Entry 5DAX (X-ray diffraction, 1.70 A resolution); this record covers chain A.

[Chain A]
Name: Phytanoyl-CoA dioxygenase family protein (AFU_orthologue AFUA_8G00230)
From: Aspergillus nidulans FGSC A4
Reference sequence: Q5AR53 (Q5AR53_EMENI); residues 2-308 here correspond to UniProt positions 110-416 (UniProt number = residue number + 108)
Amino-acid sequence (308 residues; numbered 1 to 308; the number before each row is that of its first residue):
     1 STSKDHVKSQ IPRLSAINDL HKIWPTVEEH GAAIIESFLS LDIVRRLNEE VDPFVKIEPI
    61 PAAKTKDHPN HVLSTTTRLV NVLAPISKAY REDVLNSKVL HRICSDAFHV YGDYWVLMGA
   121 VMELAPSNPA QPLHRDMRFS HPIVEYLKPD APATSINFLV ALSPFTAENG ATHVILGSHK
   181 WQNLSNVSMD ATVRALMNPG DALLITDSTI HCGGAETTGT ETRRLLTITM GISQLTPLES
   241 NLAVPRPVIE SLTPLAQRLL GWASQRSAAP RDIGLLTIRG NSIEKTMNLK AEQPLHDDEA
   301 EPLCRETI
Disordered / not traced: 1-7, 296-308
Differences from the reference sequence: expression tag (1)
Metal / ion sites: Ni2+: His134, Asp136, His211 (together with 2-oxoglutaric acid)
Ligand contacts:
  - demethylated cyclopeptin (58L): Asn70, Val72, Leu73, Leu79, Met118, Met122, Gln131, Pro132, His134, Arg135, Asp136, Met137, Arg138, Phe139, Asn157, Thr227, Ile273
  - 2-oxoglutaric acid (AKG): Leu73, Met122, Gln131, His134, Asp136, Leu159, Phe165, Thr172, His211, Cys212, Gly213, Arg223, Leu225
Curated features (UniProtKB/Swiss-Prot):
  - binding site (Fe cation): His134, Asp136, His211

[Summary]
Bound to chain A: 2-oxoglutaric acid and demethylated cyclopeptin. The Ni2+ site is built by His134, Asp136
and His211. UniProt lists 3 Fe cation-binding residues.
Chain A is Phytanoyl-CoA dioxygenase family protein (AFU_orthologue AFUA_8G00230) (Aspergillus nidulans FGSC
A4); the structure, Fe(II)/(alpha)ketoglutarate-dependent dioxygenase AsqJ in complex with demethylated
cyclopeptin, was determined by X-ray diffraction (same publication as 5DAP, 5DAQ, 5DAV and 5DAW).
